PDB entry 2UUA | X-ray diffraction, 2.90 A resolution | chains A and J of the 23 polymer chains in the assembly

Chain A:
Molecule: 16S RRNA
Source organism: Thermus thermophilus
Sequence (1522 nucleotides; numbered 0 to 1544 plus 24 insertion-coded residues; 47 numbers in that range are skipped by the numbering (no residue carries them; nothing is unmodelled there); the number before each row is that of its first residue; a row labelled like 189A-189L holds insertion residues (189A, then the next letters in order); numbering starts at 0):
     0 UUUGUUGGAG AGUUUGAUCC UGGCUCAGGG UGAACGCUGG CGGCGUGCCU AAGACAUGCA
    60 AGUCGUGCGG GCCG
    76 CGGGGUUUU
    88 ACUCCG
    96 UGGUCAGCGG CGGACGGGUG AGUAACGCGU GGGU
  129A G
   130 ACCUACCCGG AAGAGGGGGA CAACCCGGGG AAACUCGGGC UAAUCCCCCA UGUGGACCCG
189A-189L CCCCUUGGGGUG
   190 UGUCCAAAGG GCUUU
   216 GCCCGCUUCC GGAUGGGCCC GCGUCCCAUC AGCUAGUUGG UGGGGUAAUG GCCCACCAAG
   276 GCGACGACGG GUAGCCGGUC UGAGAGGAUG GCCGGCCACA GGGGCACUGA GACACGGGCC
   336 CCACUCCUAC GGGAGGCAGC AGUUAGGAAU CUUCCGCAAU GGGCGCAAGC CUGACGGAGC
   396 GACGCCGCUU GGAGGAAGAA GCCCUUCGGG GUGUAAACUC CUGA
   441 ACCCGGGACG AAACCCCC
   460 GA
   470 CGAGGGGA
   479 CUGACGGUAC CGGGGUAA
   498 UAGCGCCGGC CAACUCCGUG CCAGCAGCCG CGGUAAUACG GAGGGCGCGA GCGUUACCCG
   558 GAUUCACUGG GCGUAAAGGG CGUGUAGGCG GCCUGGGGCG UCCCAUGUGA AAGACCACGG
   618 CUCAACCGUG GGGGAGCGUG GGAUACGCUC AGGCUAGACG GUGGGAGAGG GUGGUGGAAU
   678 UCCCGGAGUA GCGGUGAAAU GCGCAGAUAC CGGGAGGAAC GCCGAUGGCG AAGGCAGCCA
   738 CCUGGUCCAC CCGUGACGCU GAGGCGCGAA AGCGUGGGGA GCAAACCGGA UUAGAUACCC
   798 GGGUAGUCCA CGCCCUAAAC GAUGCGCGCU AGGUCUCUGG GUCU
   848 CCUGGGGGCC GAAGCUAACG CGUUAAGCGC GCCGCCUGGG GAGUACGGCC GCAAGGCUGA
   908 AACUCAAAGG AAUUGACGGG GGCCCGCACA AGCGGUGGAG CAUGUGGUUU AAUUCGAAGC
   968 AACGCGAAGA ACCUUACCAG GCCUUGACAU GCUA
 1001A G
  1002 GGAACCCGGG UGAAAGCCUG GGGUGCCCC
1030A-1030D GCGA
  1031 GGGGAGCCCU AGCACAGGUG CUGCAUGGCC GUCGUCAGCU CGUGCCGUGA GGUGUUGGGU
  1091 UAAGUCCCGC AACGAGCGCA ACCCCCGCCG UUAGUUGCCA GCGGUUCGGC CGGGCACUCU
  1151 AACGGGACUG CCCGCG
  1168 AAAGCGGGAG GAAGGAGGGG ACGACGUCUG GUCAGCAUGG CCCUUACGGC CUGGGCGACA
  1228 CACGUGCUAC AAUGCCCACU ACAAAGCGAU GCCACCCGGC AACGGGGAGC UAAUCGCAAA
  1288 AAGGUGGGCC CAGUUCGGAU UGGGGUCUGC AACCCGACCC CAUGAAGCCG GAAUCGCUAG
  1348 UAAUCGCGGA UCAGCC
 1363A A
  1364 UGCCGCGGUG AAUACGUUCC CGGGCCUUGU ACACACCGCC CGUCACGCCA UGGGAGCGGG
  1424 CUCUACCCGA AGUCGCCGG
1442A-1442B GA
  1443 GCCUA
  1452 C
  1456 GGGCAGGCGC CGAGGGUAGG GCCCGUGACU GGGGCGAAGU CGUAACAAGG UAGCUGUACC
  1516 GGAAGGUGCG GCUGGA
 1531A U
  1535 C
1531C-1531D AC
  1538 C
  1532 UC
  1539 CUUUCU
Disordered / not traced: 0-4, 1531A, 1535, 1531C-1531D, 1538
Bound ions: Mg2+ site 1: U12, G21, G22; Mg2+ site 2: U12, C526, A914; Mg2+ site 3: G15, U920; Mg2+ site 4 near G21 (its only coordinating residue here); Mg2+ site 5: A33, C398; Mg2+ site 6: U37, G38; Mg2+ site 7: C48, G115; Mg2+ site 8 near A53 (its only coordinating residue here); Mg2+ site 9: A59, U387; Mg2+ site 10: G61, U62, G105; Mg2+ site 11: G69, G70, U99; Mg2+ site 12: A116, G117, G289; 95 more Mg2+ sites not listed; 20 more K+ sites not listed
Residues lining bound ligands: paromomycin (PAR): G1405, U1406, C1407, A1408, C1409, G1489, C1490, G1491, A1492, A1493, G1494, U1495, C1496

Chain J:
Protein: 30S ribosomal protein S10
Source organism: Thermus thermophilus
UniProt: Q5SHN7 (RS10_THET8); residues 2-105 here correspond to UniProt positions 1-104 (UniProt number = residue number - 1)
Amino-acid sequence (105 residues; numbered 1 to 105; the number before each row is that of its first residue):
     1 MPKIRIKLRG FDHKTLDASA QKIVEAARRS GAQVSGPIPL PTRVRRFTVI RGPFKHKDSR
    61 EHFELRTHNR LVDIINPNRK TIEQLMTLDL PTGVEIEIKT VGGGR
Disordered / not traced: 1-2, 102-105

Interface between chain A and chain J:
Pairs across the interface - 73 pairs, chain A then chain J:
  G963(A) with Phe54(J), base contact
  A964(A) with Phe54(J), sugar contact; Lys55(J), hydrogen bond to the sugar
  A969(A) with Lys55(J), salt bridge to the phosphate
  C972(A) with Lys55(J), sugar contact; His56(J), sugar contact; Lys57(J), salt bridge to the phosphate
  G973(A) with Ile50(J), sugar contact; Pro53(J), sugar contact; Phe54(J), base contact; Lys55(J), hydrogen bond to the sugar; Lys57(J), salt bridge to the phosphate
  A975(A) with Thr48(J), base contact; Lys57(J), salt bridge to the phosphate; Arg60(J), base contact
  G1058(A) with Pro53(J), base contact
  C1059(A) with Arg51(J), hydrogen bond to the sugar; Pro53(J), base contact
  C1060(A) with Arg51(J), sugar contact; Gly52(J), sugar contact; His56(J), hydrogen bond to the base
  G1061(A) with His56(J), hydrogen bond to the sugar; Ser59(J), phosphate contact
  A1123(A) with Ser35(J), phosphate contact; Gly36(J), phosphate contact; Pro37(J), hydrogen bond to the sugar; Ile38(J), sugar contact; Pro39(J), base contact
  G1124(A) with Ser35(J), phosphate contact; Gly36(J), phosphate contact; Ile38(J), sugar contact
  U1125(A) with Arg5(J), hydrogen bond to the base; Ser35(J), phosphate contact; Ile38(J), phosphate contact; Asp73(J), base contact
  U1150(A) with Pro39(J), hydrogen bond to the sugar; Leu40(J), sugar contact; Pro41(J), sugar contact
  A1151(A) with Pro39(J), sugar contact; Leu40(J), sugar contact; Pro41(J), phosphate contact; Thr42(J), hydrogen bond to the phosphate; Arg70(J), hydrogen bond to the phosphate
  A1152(A) with His13(J), hydrogen bond to the phosphate; Asp17(J), sugar contact; His68(J), salt bridge to the phosphate; Arg70(J), salt bridge to the phosphate
  C1153(A) with His13(J), salt bridge to the phosphate
  A1188(A) with Arg51(J), phosphate contact
  C1189(A) with Arg51(J), salt bridge to the phosphate; Glu61(J), phosphate contact
  G1197(A) with His56(J), base contact
  G1198(A) with Pro53(J), base contact; Phe54(J), sugar contact
  U1199(A) with Phe54(J), sugar contact
  G1202(A) with Pro53(J), base contact
  G1253(A) with Val44(J), phosphate contact
  C1254(A) with Arg43(J), salt bridge to the phosphate; Val44(J), phosphate contact; Arg45(J), phosphate contact
  G1255(A) with Arg43(J), salt bridge to the phosphate
  U1278(A) with Glu97(J), base contact
  A1279(A) with Arg9(J), salt bridge to the phosphate; Arg43(J), base contact
  A1280(A) with Lys7(J), phosphate contact; Leu40(J), sugar contact; Pro41(J), sugar contact
  U1281(A) with Arg5(J), base contact
  C1366(A) with Arg60(J), hydrogen bond to the sugar
  C1367(A) with Thr48(J), hydrogen bond to the sugar; Arg60(J), sugar contact; His62(J), hydrogen bond to the sugar
  G1368(A) with His62(J), salt bridge to the phosphate
Also at the interface, not in a pair above, chain A (34 interface residues in all): A965
Also at the interface, not in a pair above, chain J (36 interface residues in all): Arg28, Val34, Arg46

Summary:
34 residues of chain A face 36 of chain J across their interface, with 14 hydrogen bonds and 12 salt bridges.
Polar contacts include C1060(A)-His56(J), U1125(A)-Arg5(J) and A964(A)-Lys55(J). Chain A binds paromomycin.
U12(A), G21(A) and G22(A) form the Mg2+ site 1.
Chain A is 16S RRNA and chain J is 30S ribosomal protein S10, both from Thermus thermophilus; the structure,
Structure of the Thermus thermophilus 30S ribosomal subunit complexed with a Valine-ASL with cmo5U in position
..., was determined by X-ray diffraction (same publication as 2UUC, 2UU9 and 2UUB).
